Entry 8G5L (electron microscopy, 3.00 A resolution); this record covers chains A and P of the 5 polymer chains in the assembly.

== Chain A ==
Molecule: DNA polymerase subunit gamma-1
From: Homo sapiens
Notes: EC 2.7.7.7
UniProtKB: P54098 (DPOG1_HUMAN); residues 1-1239 here = UniProt positions 1-1239
Sequence (1239 residues; row label = number of the first residue in the row):
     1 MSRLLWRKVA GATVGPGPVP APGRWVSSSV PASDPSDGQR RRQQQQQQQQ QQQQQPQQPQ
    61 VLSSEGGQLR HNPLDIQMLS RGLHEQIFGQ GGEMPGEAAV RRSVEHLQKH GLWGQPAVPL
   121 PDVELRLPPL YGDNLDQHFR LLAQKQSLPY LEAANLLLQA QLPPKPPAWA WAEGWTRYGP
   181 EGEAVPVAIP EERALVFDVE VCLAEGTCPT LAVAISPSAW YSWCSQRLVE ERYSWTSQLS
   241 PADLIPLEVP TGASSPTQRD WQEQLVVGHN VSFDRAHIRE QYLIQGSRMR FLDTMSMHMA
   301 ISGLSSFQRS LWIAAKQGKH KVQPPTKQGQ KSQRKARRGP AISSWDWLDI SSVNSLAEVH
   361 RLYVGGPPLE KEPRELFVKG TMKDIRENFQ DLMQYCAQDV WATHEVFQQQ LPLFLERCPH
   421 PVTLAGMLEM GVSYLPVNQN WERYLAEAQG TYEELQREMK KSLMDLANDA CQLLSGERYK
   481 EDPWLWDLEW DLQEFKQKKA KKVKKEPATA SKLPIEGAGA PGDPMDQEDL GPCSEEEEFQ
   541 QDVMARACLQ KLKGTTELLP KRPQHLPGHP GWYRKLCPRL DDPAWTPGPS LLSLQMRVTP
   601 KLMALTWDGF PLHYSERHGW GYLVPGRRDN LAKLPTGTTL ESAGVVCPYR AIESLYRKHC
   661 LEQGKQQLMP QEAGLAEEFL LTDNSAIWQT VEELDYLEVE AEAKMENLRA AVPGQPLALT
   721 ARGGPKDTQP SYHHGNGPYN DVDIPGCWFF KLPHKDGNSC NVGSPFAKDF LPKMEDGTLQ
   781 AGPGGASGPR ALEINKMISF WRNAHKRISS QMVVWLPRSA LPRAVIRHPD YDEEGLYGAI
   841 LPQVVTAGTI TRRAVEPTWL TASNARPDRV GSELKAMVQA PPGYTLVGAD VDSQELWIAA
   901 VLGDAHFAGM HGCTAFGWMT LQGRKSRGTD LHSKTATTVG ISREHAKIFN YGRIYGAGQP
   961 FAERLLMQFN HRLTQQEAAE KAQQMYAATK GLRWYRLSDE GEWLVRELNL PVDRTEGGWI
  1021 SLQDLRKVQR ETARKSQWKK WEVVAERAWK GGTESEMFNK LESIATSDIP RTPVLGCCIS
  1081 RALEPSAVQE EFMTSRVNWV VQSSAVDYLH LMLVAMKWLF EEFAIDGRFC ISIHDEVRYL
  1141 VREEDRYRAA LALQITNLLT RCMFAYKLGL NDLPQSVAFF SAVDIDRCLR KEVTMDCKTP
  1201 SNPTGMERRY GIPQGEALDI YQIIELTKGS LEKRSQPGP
Not modelled in the structure: 1-77, 250-261, 317-339, 496-533, 627-737, 998-1049, 1227-1239
Curated features (UniProtKB/Swiss-Prot):
  - region: Gln43 to Gln55 (Does not contribute to polymerase and exonuclease enzymatic activities), Thr858 to Asn864 (Trigger loop)
  - motif: Val196 to Glu200 (Exo I), Val267 to Arg275 (Exo II), Tyr395 to Thr403 (Exo III), Val887 to Leu896 (Pol A), Arg943 to Gly958 (Pol B), His1134 to Val1141 (Pol C)
  - active site: Asp198 (Exonuclease activity)
  - binding site (DNA): Ser306, Ser593, Lys806, Thr849, Thr1094, Ser1095
  - binding site (RNA): Arg579, His754, Gly763, Lys768, Ser863, Arg869
  - binding site (a 2'-deoxyribonucleoside 5'-triphosphate): Asp890, Val891, Ser893, Glu895, Arg943, Lys947, Tyr951, Asp1135
  - binding site (Mg(2+)): Asp890, Val891, Asp1135
  - site (Critical for replication fidelity and mismatch recognition): Arg853, Gln1102
From the paper describing this entry:
  - binding site for Mismatched Primer DNA (chain P): Asp198, Asn270, Asp274, Asp399
  - mutagenesis - R309A: decreased catalytic activity (exonuclease activity)
  - disease-associated variants - R807P: decreased catalytic activity (proofreading activity)

== Chain P ==
Molecule: Mismatched Primer DNA
Sequence (20 nucleotides; numbered 10 to 29; the number before each row is that of its first residue):
    10 GAAGACAGTC TGCGGCGCGA

== Interface between chain A and chain P ==
Pairs across the interface (21; chain A residue first):
  Asp198(A) - DA29(P)  base contact
  Gly268(A) - DA29(P)  base contact
  His269(A) - DA29(P)  hydrogen bond to the base
  Asn270(A) - DA29(P)  hydrogen bond to the base
  Phe273(A) - DA29(P)  base contact
  Asp274(A) - DA29(P)  base contact
  Arg309(A) - DG28(P)  hydrogen bond to the base
  Asn354(A) - DG28(P)  base contact
  Ser355(A) - DG28(P)  hydrogen bond to the sugar
  Leu356(A) - DA29(P)  sugar contact
  Lys371(A) - DA29(P)  salt bridge to the phosphate
  Asp399(A) - DA29(P)  phosphate contact
  Leu558(A) - DC15(P)  phosphate contact
  Leu559(A) - DA14(P)  sugar contact
  Arg562(A) - DC15(P)  phosphate contact
  Pro563(A) - DA14(P)  phosphate contact
  Gln564(A) - DA14(P)  hydrogen bond to the phosphate
  Trp620(A) - DG23(P)  phosphate contact
  Phe766(A) - DG23(P)  phosphate contact
  Lys768(A) - DG24(P)  phosphate contact
  Asn803(A) - DC25(P)  hydrogen bond to the phosphate
Interface residues without a listed pair, chain A (26 interface residues in all): Val199, Val271, Arg617, Arg802, Arg807
Interface residues without a listed pair, chain P (9 interface residues in all): DC22, DG26

== In short ==
26 residues of chain A and 9 residues of chain P are in contact; the contacts include 6 hydrogen bonds and 1
salt bridge. Polar contacts include His269(A)-DA29(P), Asn270(A)-DA29(P) and Arg309(A)-DG28(P). The paper
reports a binding site for Mismatched Primer DNA (chain P) at Asp198(A), Asn270(A) and Asp274(A) among others;
R309A of chain A reduces catalytic activity (exonuclease activity).
Here chain A is DNA polymerase subunit gamma-1 (Homo sapiens) and chain P is Mismatched Primer DNA. Entry 8G5L
(Cryo-EM structure of the Primer Separation Complex (IX) of Human Mitochondrial DNA Polymerase Gamma) was
determined by electron microscopy, deposited together with 8G5I, 8G5J, 8G5K, 8G5N, 8G5O, 8G5P and 8T7E.
